6WRX - chains B and C of the 4 polymer chains in the assembly; structure by X-ray diffraction, 3.07 A resolution.

Chain B:
Name: Transferrin receptor protein 1
Organism: Homo sapiens
UniProt: P02786 (TFR1_HUMAN); residues 121-760 here = UniProt positions 121-760
Chain sequence (640 residues; numbered 121 to 760; the number before each row is that of its first residue):
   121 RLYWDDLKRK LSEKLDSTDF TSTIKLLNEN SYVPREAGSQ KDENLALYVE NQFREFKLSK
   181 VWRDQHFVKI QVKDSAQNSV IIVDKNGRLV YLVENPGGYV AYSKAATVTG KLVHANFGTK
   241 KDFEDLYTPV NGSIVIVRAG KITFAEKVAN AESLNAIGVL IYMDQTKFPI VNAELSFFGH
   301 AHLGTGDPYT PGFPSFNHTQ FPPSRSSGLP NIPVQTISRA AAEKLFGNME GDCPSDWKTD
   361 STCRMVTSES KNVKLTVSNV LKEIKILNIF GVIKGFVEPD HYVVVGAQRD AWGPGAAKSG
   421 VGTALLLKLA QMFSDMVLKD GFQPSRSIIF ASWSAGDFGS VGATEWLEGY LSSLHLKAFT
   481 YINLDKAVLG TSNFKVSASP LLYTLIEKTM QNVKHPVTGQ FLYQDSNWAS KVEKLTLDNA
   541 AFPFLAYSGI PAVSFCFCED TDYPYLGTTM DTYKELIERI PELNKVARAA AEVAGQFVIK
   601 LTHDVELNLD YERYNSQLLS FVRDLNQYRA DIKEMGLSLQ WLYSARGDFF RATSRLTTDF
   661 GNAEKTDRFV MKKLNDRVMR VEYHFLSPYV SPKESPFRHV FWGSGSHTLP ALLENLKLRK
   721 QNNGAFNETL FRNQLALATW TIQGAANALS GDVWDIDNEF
Cystine bridges: C353-C363
Glycans and other covalent adducts: N-acetylglucosamine (NAG) linked to N251, N317, N727
Sequence notes: conflict S142 (Gly in P02786)
Metal / ion sites: Ca2+: T310, F313, E465, E468
Swiss-Prot annotation at these positions:
  - motif: R646 to D648 (Cell attachment site)
  - glycosylation (N-linked (GlcNAc...) asparagine): N251, N317, N727
  - natural variant: S142 (G142S: this construct carries the variant)
  - mutagenesis: L619 (L619A: 20-fold reduced affinity for transferrin receptor. No binding to HFE), V622 (V622A: No significant effect on binding to transferrin nor HFE), R623 (R623A: No significant effect on binding to transferrin nor HFE), R629 (R629A: >5-fold reduced affinity for transferrin. >10-fold reduced affinity for HFE), Q640 (Q640A: No effect on binding to transferrin. >10-fold reduced affinity for HFE), W641 (W641A: No significant effect on binding to transferrin nor HFE), Y643 (Y643A: 20-fold reduced affinity for transferrin. No binding to HFE), S644 (S644A: No significant effect on binding to transferrin nor HFE), R646 (R646A/H: No binding to transferrin; R646K: 5% binding to transferrin), G647 (G647A: Large effect on affinity for transferrin. 4-fold reduced affinity for HFE), D648 (D648A: 16% binding to transferrin; D648E: 57% binding to transferrin), F650 (F650Q: >5-fold reduced affinity for transferrin. >10-fold reduced affinity for HFE)

Chain C:
Name: Computationally designed protein 2DS25.1
Organism: synthetic construct
Chain sequence (88 residues; numbered 1 to 88; the number before each row is that of its first residue):
     1 DEEEIQKAIE ELLRKGVSEE EAAIIIVQRF NVAVVVVVQD ERQAKHISEY IRRYIPEADV
    61 ILFANIVVIK VETHELRKRV WEAAQKAY

Chain B / chain C interface:
Residue-residue contacts - 36 pairs, chain B then chain C:
  S199(B) with Q28(C)
  D204(B) with Q85(C)
  K205(B) with Q85(C); Y88(C)
  N206(B) with E20(C)
  G207(B) with E20(C)
  R208(B) with E19(C), salt bridge; E20(C), salt bridge; V35(C); V36(C); V37(C), hydrogen bond (backbone-backbone); V38(C); Q39(C); Y88(C)
  L209(B) with V35(C); V36(C), hydrophobic; W81(C), hydrophobic; Y88(C), hydrophobic
  V210(B) with A23(C), hydrophobic; V27(C), hydrophobic; V34(C); V35(C), hydrogen bond (backbone-backbone); W81(C)
  Y211(B) with A33(C); V34(C), hydrophobic; W81(C)
  L212(B) with V27(C), hydrophobic; V32(C); A33(C), hydrogen bond (backbone-backbone); R77(C), hydrogen bond (backbone-side chain)
  V213(B) with R77(C), hydrogen bond (backbone-side chain)
  K344(B) with H74(C), hydrogen bond; R77(C)
  N348(B) with W81(C), hydrogen bond
  K371(B) with Q85(C), hydrogen bond
  K374(B) with I24(C)
Interface residues without a listed pair, chain B (21 interface residues in all): I201, I202, V203, E294, A340, E343
Interface residues without a listed pair, chain C (20 interface residues in all): K78

In short:
21 residues of chain B and 20 residues of chain C are in contact; the contacts include 8 hydrogen bonds and 2
salt bridges. Polar contacts include R208(B)-E19(C), R208(B)-E20(C) and L212(B)-R77(C). Covalently linked
N-acetylglucosamine: at N251(B), N317(B) and N727(B).
Here chain B is Transferrin receptor protein 1 (Homo sapiens) and chain C is Computationally designed protein
2DS25.1 (synthetic construct). Entry 6WRX (Crystal structure of computationally designed protein 2DS25.1 in
complex with the human Transferrin receptor ectodomain) was determined by X-ray diffraction, deposited
together with 6WRV.
